Entry 2VDQ (X-ray diffraction, 2.59 A resolution); this record covers chains A and H of the 5 polymer chains in the assembly.

# Chain A
Protein: Integrin alpha-iib
From: Homo sapiens
Notes: fragment: headpiece, residues 32-483
Reference sequence: P08514 (ITA2B_HUMAN); residues 1-452 here correspond to UniProt positions 32-483 (UniProt number = residue number + 31)
Chain sequence (452 residues; row label = number of the first residue in the row):
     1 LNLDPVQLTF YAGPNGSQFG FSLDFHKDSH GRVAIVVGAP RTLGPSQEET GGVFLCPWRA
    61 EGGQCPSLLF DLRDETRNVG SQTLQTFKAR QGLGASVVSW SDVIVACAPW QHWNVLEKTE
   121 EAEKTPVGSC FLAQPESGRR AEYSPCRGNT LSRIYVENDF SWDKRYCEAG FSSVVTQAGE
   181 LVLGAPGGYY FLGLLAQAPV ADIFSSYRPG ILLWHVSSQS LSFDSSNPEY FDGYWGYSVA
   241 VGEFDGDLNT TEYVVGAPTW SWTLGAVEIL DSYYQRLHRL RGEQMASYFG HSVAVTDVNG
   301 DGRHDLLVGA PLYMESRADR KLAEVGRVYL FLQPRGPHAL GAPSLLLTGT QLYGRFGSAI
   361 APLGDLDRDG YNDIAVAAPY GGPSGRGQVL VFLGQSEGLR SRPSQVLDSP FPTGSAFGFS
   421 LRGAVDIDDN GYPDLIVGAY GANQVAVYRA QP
Sequence notes: conflict Gly282 (Ala313 in P08514)
Curated features (UniProtKB/Swiss-Prot):
  - binding site (Ca(2+)): Glu243, Asp245, Asp247, Thr250, Glu252, Asp297, Asn299, Asp301, Arg303, Asp305, Asp365, Asp367, Asp369, Tyr371, Asp373, Asp426, Asp428, Asn430, Tyr432, Asp434
  - glycosylation (N-linked (GlcNAc...) asparagine): Asn15, Asn249
Cystine bridges: Cys56-Cys65, Cys107-Cys130, Cys146-Cys167
Covalently attached groups: N-acetylglucosamine (NAG) linked to Asn15, Asn249
Ion coordination: Ca2+ site 1: Glu243, Asp245, Asp247, Thr250, Glu252; Ca2+ site 2: Asp297, Asn299, Asp301, Arg303, Asp305; Ca2+ site 3: Asp365, Asp367, Asp369, Tyr371, Asp373; Ca2+ site 4: Asp426, Asp428, Asn430, Tyr432, Asp434

# Chain H
Protein: Monoclonal antibody 10E5 heavy chain
From: Mus musculus
Notes: antibody fragment or engineered binder
Chain sequence (221 residues; numbered 1 to 221; the number before each row is that of its first residue):
     1 EVQLQQSGAE LVKPGASVKL SCTASGFNIK DTYVHWVKQR PEQGLEWIGR IDPANGYTKY
    61 DPKFQGKATI TADTSSNTAY LQLSSLTSED TAVYYCVRPL YDYYAMDYWG QGTSVTVSSA
   121 KTTAPSVYPL APVCGDTTGS SVTLGCLVKG YFPEPVTLTW NSGSLSSGVH TFPAVLQSDL
   181 YTLSSSVTVT SSTWPSQSIT CNVAHPASST KVDKKIEPRG P
Not modelled in the structure: 135-136
Cystine bridges: Cys22-Cys96, Cys146-Cys201

# Chain A / chain H interface
Contacting residue pairs (22):
  Arg77(A) - Asp102(H)  salt bridge
  Arg77(A) - Tyr104(H)
  Val79(A) - Tyr104(H)  hydrophobic
  Gly80(A) - Tyr104(H)
  Gln82(A) - Tyr104(H)  hydrogen bond
  Leu84(A) - Tyr104(H)
  Glu117(A) - Lys59(H)  salt bridge
  Asn149(A) - Tyr33(H)  hydrogen bond
  Asn149(A) - Tyr104(H)  hydrogen bond
  Ile154(A) - Tyr57(H)
  Asn158(A) - Tyr57(H)  hydrogen bond
  Ser205(A) - Tyr101(H)
  Ser206(A) - Tyr101(H)
  Ile211(A) - Asp102(H)
  Leu213(A) - Tyr103(H)  hydrogen bond (backbone-backbone)
  Leu213(A) - Tyr104(H)
  Trp214(A) - Tyr101(H)
  Trp214(A) - Tyr103(H)
  His215(A) - Asp31(H)  hydrogen bond (side chain-backbone)
  His215(A) - Thr32(H)
  His215(A) - Tyr101(H)  hydrogen bond (backbone-backbone)
  His215(A) - Tyr103(H)
Other interface residues (no listed pair), chain A (16 interface residues in all): Arg147
Other interface residues (no listed pair), chain H (11 interface residues in all): Pro99, Leu100

# In short
16 residues of chain A face 11 of chain H across their interface, with 7 hydrogen bonds and 2 salt bridges.
Polar contacts include Arg77(A)-Asp102(H), Glu117(A)-Lys59(H) and Gln82(A)-Tyr104(H). Covalently linked
N-acetylglucosamine: at Asn15(A) and Asn249(A). UniProt lists 20 Ca2+-binding residues on chain A.
Here chain A is Integrin alpha-iib (Homo sapiens) and chain H is Monoclonal antibody 10E5 heavy chain (Mus
musculus). Entry 2VDQ (Integrin AlphaIIbBeta3 Headpiece Bound to a Chimeric Fibrinogen Gamma chain peptide,
HHLGGAKQRGDV) was determined by X-ray diffraction together with 2VC2, 2VDK, 2VDL, 2VDM, 2VDN, 2VDO, 2VDP and
2VDR from the same study.
